PDB entry 5M1B | X-ray diffraction, 3.15 A resolution | chains A and C of the 3 polymer chains in the assembly

# Chain A (and C)
Protein: 3-octaprenyl-4-hydroxybenzoate carboxy-lyase
Source organism: Escherichia coli O6:H1 (strain CFT073 / ATCC 700928 / UPEC)
Notes: EC 4.1.1.98; chain C of this document is another copy of the same molecule, construct and numbering; everything in this record applies to it too
UniProtKB: P0AAB5 (UBID_ECOL6); residues 1-497 here = UniProt positions 1-497
Amino-acid sequence (505 residues; numbered 1 to 505; the number before each row is that of its first residue):
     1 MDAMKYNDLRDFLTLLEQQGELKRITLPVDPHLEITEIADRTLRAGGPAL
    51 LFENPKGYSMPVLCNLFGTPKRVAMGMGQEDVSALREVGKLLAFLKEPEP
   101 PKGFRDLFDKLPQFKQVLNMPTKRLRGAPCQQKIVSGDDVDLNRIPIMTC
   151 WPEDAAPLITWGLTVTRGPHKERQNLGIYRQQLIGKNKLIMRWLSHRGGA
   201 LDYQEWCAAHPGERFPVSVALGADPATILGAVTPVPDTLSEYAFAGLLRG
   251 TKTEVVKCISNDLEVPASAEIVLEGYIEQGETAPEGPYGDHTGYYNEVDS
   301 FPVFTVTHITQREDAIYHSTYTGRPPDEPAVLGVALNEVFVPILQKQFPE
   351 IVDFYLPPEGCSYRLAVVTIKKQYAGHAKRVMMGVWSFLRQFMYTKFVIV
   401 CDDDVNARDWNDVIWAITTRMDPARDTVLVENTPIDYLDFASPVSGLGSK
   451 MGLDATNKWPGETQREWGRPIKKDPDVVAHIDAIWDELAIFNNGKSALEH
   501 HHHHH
Not modelled in the structure: 1-7, 94-120, 167-172, 234-244, 492-505 (chain C: 1-6, 96-126, 236-241, 492-505)
Differences from the reference sequence: expression tag (498-505)
Curated features (UniProtKB/Swiss-Prot):
  - active site: Asp290 (Proton donor)
  - binding site (Mn(2+)): Asn175, Glu241
  - binding site (prenylated FMN): Ile178 to Arg180, Arg192 to Leu194, Arg197, Gly198

# Chain A / chain C interface
Contacting residue pairs - 44 pairs, chain A then chain C:
  Gln347(A) - Phe388(C)  hydrogen bond (side chain-backbone)
  Phe348(A) - Ser387(C)
  Tyr374(A) - Met393(C)
  Ala375(A) - Pro434(C)
  Gly376(A) - Asn432(C)
  Gly376(A) - Pro434(C)
  Lys379(A) - Glu431(C)
  Lys379(A) - Asn432(C)  hydrogen bond (side chain-backbone)
  Arg380(A) - Trp386(C)
  Arg380(A) - Ser387(C)  hydrogen bond (side chain-backbone)
  Arg380(A) - Phe388(C)
  Arg380(A) - Met393(C)
  Met383(A) - Met383(C)  hydrophobic
  Met383(A) - Trp386(C)  hydrophobic
  Met383(A) - Ser387(C)  hydrogen bond (backbone-side chain)
  Gly384(A) - Ser387(C)  hydrogen bond (backbone-side chain)
  Trp386(A) - Met383(C)  hydrophobic
  Ser387(A) - Phe348(C)
  Ser387(A) - Arg380(C)
  Ser387(A) - Met383(C)  hydrogen bond (side chain-backbone)
  Ser387(A) - Gly384(C)  hydrogen bond (side chain-backbone)
  Ser387(A) - Ser387(C)  hydrogen bond
  Phe388(A) - Gln347(C)  hydrogen bond (backbone-side chain)
  Phe388(A) - Phe388(C)  hydrophobic
  Arg390(A) - Arg380(C)
  Met393(A) - Tyr374(C)
  Met393(A) - Arg380(C)
  Arg425(A) - Asn432(C)  hydrogen bond (backbone-side chain)
  Val428(A) - Val430(C)  hydrophobic
  Val430(A) - Val428(C)  hydrophobic
  Glu431(A) - Lys379(C)
  Asn432(A) - Gly376(C)
  Asn432(A) - Lys379(C)  hydrogen bond (backbone-side chain)
  Asn432(A) - Arg425(C)
  Pro434(A) - Tyr374(C)  hydrophobic
  Pro434(A) - Ala375(C)
  Pro434(A) - Gly376(C)
  Val444(A) - Gly461(C)
  Leu447(A) - Ala375(C)  hydrophobic
  Leu447(A) - Gly376(C)
  Leu447(A) - Gly461(C)
  Gly461(A) - Val444(C)
  Gly461(A) - Leu447(C)
  Glu462(A) - Leu447(C)
Interface residues without a listed pair, chain A (27 interface residues in all): His377, Thr433, Gly446
Interface residues without a listed pair, chain C (28 interface residues in all): His377, Leu389, Arg390, Thr433, Gly446, Glu462

# Summary
27 residues of chain A and 28 residues of chain C are in contact, with 11 hydrogen bonds. Polar contacts
include Gln347(A)-Phe388(C), Lys379(A)-Asn432(C) and Arg380(A)-Ser387(C). UniProt lists active-site residue
Asp290(A), Mn2+-binding residues Asn175(A) and Glu241(A) and 8 prenylated FMN-binding residues on chain A.
Both chains are 3-octaprenyl-4-hydroxybenzoate carboxy-lyase (Escherichia coli O6:H1 (strain CFT073 / ATCC
700928 / UPEC)). Entry 5M1B (Crystal structure of C-terminally tagged apo-UbiD from E. coli) was determined by
X-ray diffraction together with 5M1C, 5M1D and 5M1E from the same study.
